PDB entry 8P6V | electron microscopy, 1.90 A resolution | chains H and I of the 3 polymer chains in the assembly

== Chain H ==
Protein: CDK-activating kinase assembly factor MAT1
Organism: Homo sapiens
Reference sequence: P51948 (MAT1_HUMAN), isoform P51948-1; residues 220-309 here = UniProt positions 220-309
Sequence (93 residues; each row starts with the number of its first residue):
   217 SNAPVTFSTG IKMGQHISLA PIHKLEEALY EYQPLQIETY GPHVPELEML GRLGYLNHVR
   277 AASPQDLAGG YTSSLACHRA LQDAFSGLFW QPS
Disordered / not traced: 217-243, 309
Differences from the reference sequence: expression tag (217-219)

== Chain I ==
Protein: Cyclin-H
Organism: Homo sapiens
Reference sequence: P51946 (CCNH_HUMAN); residue numbers follow UniProt; this construct covers 1-323
Sequence (324 residues; each row starts with the number of its first residue; numbering starts at 0):
     0 XMYHNSSQKR HWTFSSEEQL ARLRADANRK FRCKAVANGK VLPNDPVFLE PHEEMTLCKY
    60 YEKRLLEFCS VFKPAMPRSV VGTACMYFKR FYLNNSVMEY HPRIIMLTCA FLACKVDEFN
   120 VSSPQFVGNL RESPLGQEKA LEQILEYELL LIQQLNFHLI VHNPYRPFEG FLIDLKTRYP
   180 ILENPEILRK TADDFLNRIA LTDAYLLYTP SQIALTAILS SASRAGITME SYLSESLMLK
   240 ENRTCLSQLL DIMKSMRNLV KKYEPPRSEE VAVLKQKLER CHSAELALNV ITKKRKGYED
   300 DDYVSKKSKH EEEEWTDDDL VESL
Disordered / not traced: 39-43, 285-323
Modified residues: ACE (acetyl group) at position 0
Differences from the reference sequence: acetylation (0)
Swiss-Prot annotation at these positions:
  - modified residue: Ser5 (Phosphoserine), Ser132 (Phosphoserine), Ser304 (Phosphoserine), Thr315 (Phosphothreonine), Ser322 (Phosphoserine)
  - mutagenesis: Ser5 (S5A: No effect on the transcriptional activity of the reconstituted TFIIH complex), Ser304 (S304A: No effect on the transcriptional activity of the reconstituted TFIIH complex)

== How chain H and chain I interact ==
Residue-residue contacts - 54 pairs, chain H then chain I:
  Ile253(H) - His3(I)
  Glu254(H) - His3(I)
  Thr255(H) - His3(I)
  Tyr256(H) - His3(I)
  Tyr256(H) - Lys8(I)
  Leu269(H) - Thr176(I)
  Gly270(H) - Thr176(I)
  Tyr271(H) - Ile172(I)  hydrophobic
  Tyr271(H) - Asp173(I)  hydrogen bond
  Tyr271(H) - Thr176(I)
  Tyr271(H) - Arg177(I)  hydrogen bond
  His274(H) - Lys175(I)
  His274(H) - Thr176(I)  hydrogen bond
  Cys293(H) - Ile172(I)  hydrophobic
  Arg295(H) - Arg165(I)
  Ala296(H) - Arg165(I)
  Ala296(H) - Gly169(I)
  Ala296(H) - Ile172(I)  hydrophobic
  Leu297(H) - Gly169(I)
  Leu297(H) - Ile172(I)  hydrophobic
  Gln298(H) - Met1(I)
  Asp299(H) - Met1(I)
  Asp299(H) - Arg165(I)  salt bridge
  Asp299(H) - Pro166(I)
  Ala300(H) - Pro166(I)
  Ala300(H) - Gly169(I)
  Ala300(H) - Phe170(I)
  Ala300(H) - Ser210(I)
  Phe301(H) - Asp173(I)
  Phe301(H) - Arg177(I)
  Ser302(H) - Tyr2(I)
  Ser302(H) - His3(I)  hydrogen bond
  Ser302(H) - Ser210(I)  hydrogen bond (backbone-side chain)
  Gly303(H) - Thr208(I)  hydrogen bond (backbone-side chain)
  Gly303(H) - Ser210(I)  hydrogen bond (backbone-side chain)
  Gly303(H) - Gln211(I)  hydrogen bond (backbone-side chain)
  Leu304(H) - Phe170(I)  hydrophobic
  Leu304(H) - Ser210(I)  hydrogen bond (backbone-side chain)
  Leu304(H) - Gln211(I)  hydrogen bond (backbone-side chain)
  Leu304(H) - Leu214(I)  hydrophobic
  Leu304(H) - Leu236(I)  hydrophobic
  Leu304(H) - Leu248(I)
  Phe305(H) - Leu238(I)  hydrophobic
  Phe305(H) - Cys244(I)  hydrophobic
  Trp306(H) - Tyr2(I)
  Trp306(H) - Lys8(I)
  Trp306(H) - Thr12(I)
  Trp306(H) - Thr208(I)
  Trp306(H) - Gln211(I)  hydrogen bond (backbone-side chain)
  Gln307(H) - Gln247(I)
  Gln307(H) - Ile251(I)
  Pro308(H) - Thr12(I)
  Pro308(H) - Phe13(I)
  Pro308(H) - Leu206(I)
Other interface residues (no listed pair), chain H (24 interface residues in all): Pro258
Other interface residues (no listed pair), chain I (31 interface residues in all): ACE_0, Asn4, Ser14, Tyr231, Asp250

== Summary ==
Chain H and chain I form an interface of 24 and 31 residues respectively; the contacts include 11 hydrogen
bonds and 1 salt bridge. Polar contacts include Asp299(H)-Arg165(I), Tyr271(H)-Asp173(I) and
Tyr271(H)-Arg177(I). UniProt lists 2 mutagenesis sites on chain I.
Here chain H is CDK-activating kinase assembly factor MAT1 and chain I is Cyclin-H, both from Homo sapiens.
Entry 8P6V (Cryo-EM structure of CAK in complex with inhibitor ICEC0942) was determined by electron microscopy
(same publication as 8ORM, 8P6W, 8P6X, 8P6Y, 8P6Z, 8P70 and 11 further entries).
